Entry 6N09 (electron microscopy, 3.50 A resolution); this record covers chains M and Q of the 60 polymer chains in the assembly.

Chain M (and Q):
Name: Microcompartments protein
From: Haliangium ochraceum (strain DSM 14365 / JCM 11303 / SMP-2)
Notes: chain Q of this document is another copy of the same molecule, construct and numbering; everything in this record applies to it too
UniProtKB: D0LID6 (D0LID6_HALO1); residue numbers follow UniProt; this construct covers 1-212
Sequence (212 residues; each row starts with the number of its first residue):
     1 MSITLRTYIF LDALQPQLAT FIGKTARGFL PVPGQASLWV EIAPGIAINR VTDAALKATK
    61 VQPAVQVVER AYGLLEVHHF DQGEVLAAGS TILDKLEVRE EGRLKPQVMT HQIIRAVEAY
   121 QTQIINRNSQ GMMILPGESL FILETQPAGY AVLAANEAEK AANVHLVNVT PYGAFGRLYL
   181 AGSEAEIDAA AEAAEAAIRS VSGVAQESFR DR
Not modelled in the structure: 1-3, 206-212 (chain Q: 1-3, 205-212)

Chain M / chain Q interface:
Pairs across the interface (4):
  F29(M) with L30(Q)
  L30(M) with R27(Q); F29(Q)
  V32(M) with F29(Q), hydrophobic
Other interface residues (no listed pair), chain M (4 interface residues in all): G28
Other interface residues (no listed pair), chain Q (5 interface residues in all): G28, V32

In short:
The interface between chain M and chain Q involves 4 residues on one side and 5 on the other.
Chain M and chain Q are both Microcompartments protein (Haliangium ochraceum (strain DSM 14365 / JCM 11303 /
SMP-2)); the structure, Cryo-EM structure of the HO BMC shell: subregion classified for BMC-T: TD-TDTDTD, was
determined by electron microscopy together with 6MZU, 6MZV, 6MZX, 6MZY, 6N06, 6N07, 6N0F and 6N0G from the
same study.
